PDB entry 6LI7 | X-ray diffraction, 2.10 A resolution | chain A

# Chain A
Name: Lectin
Organism: Pleurotus ostreatus
UniProtKB: E7E2M2 (E7E2M2_PLEOS); numbering as in UniProt (aligned over 1-373)
Sequence (373 residues; each row starts with the number of its first residue):
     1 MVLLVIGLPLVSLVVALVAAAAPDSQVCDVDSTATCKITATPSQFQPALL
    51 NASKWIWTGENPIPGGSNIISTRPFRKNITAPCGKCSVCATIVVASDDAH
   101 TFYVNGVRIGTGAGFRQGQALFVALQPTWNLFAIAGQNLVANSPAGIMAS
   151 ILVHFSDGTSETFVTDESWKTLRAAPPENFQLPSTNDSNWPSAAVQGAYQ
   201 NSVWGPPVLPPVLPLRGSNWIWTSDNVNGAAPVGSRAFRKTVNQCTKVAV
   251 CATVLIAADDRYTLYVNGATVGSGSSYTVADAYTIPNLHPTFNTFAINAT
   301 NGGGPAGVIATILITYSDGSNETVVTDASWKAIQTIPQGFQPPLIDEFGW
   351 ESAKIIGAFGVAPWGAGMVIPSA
Disordered / not traced: 1-36
Cystine bridges: Cys245 forms a disulfide with the same residue of a neighbouring copy of this chain
Cystine bridges: Cys89-Cys251
Glycans and other covalent adducts: N-acetylglucosamine (NAG) linked to Asn78, Asn298, Asn321
Ion coordination: Ca2+ site 1: Asp97, Asp98, Asn138, Ser143, Pro144 (together with glycerol); Ca2+ site 2: Asp259, Asp260, Asn301, Gly303, Pro305 (together with 2-acetamido-2-deoxy-beta-D-galactopyranose)
Residues lining bound ligands: 2-acetamido-2-deoxy-beta-D-galactopyranose (NGA): Asp259, Asp260, Tyr277, Asn301, Gly303, Gly304, Pro305, Pro363, Trp364

# Summary
Bound to chain A: 2-acetamido-2-deoxy-beta-D-galactopyranose. N-acetylglucosamine is covalently linked to
Asn78, Asn298 and Asn321. The Ca2+ site 1 is built by Asp97, Asp98, Asn138, Ser143 and Pro144. Asp259, Asp260,
Asn301, Gly303 and Pro305 coordinate Ca2+ site 2.
Chain A is Lectin (Pleurotus ostreatus); the structure, Crystal Structure of Lectin from Pleurotus ostreatus
in complex with GalNAc, was determined by X-ray diffraction together with 6KBJ, 6KBQ, 6KC2 and 6LIK from the
same study.
